PDB entry 5OD6 | X-ray diffraction, 2.00 A resolution | chains A and C of the 4 polymer chains in the assembly

Chain A:
Protein: Mothers against decapentaplegic homolog 3
From: Homo sapiens
Reference sequence: P84022 (SMAD3_HUMAN); residues 11-135 here = UniProt positions 11-135
Chain sequence (128 residues; row label = number of the first residue in the row):
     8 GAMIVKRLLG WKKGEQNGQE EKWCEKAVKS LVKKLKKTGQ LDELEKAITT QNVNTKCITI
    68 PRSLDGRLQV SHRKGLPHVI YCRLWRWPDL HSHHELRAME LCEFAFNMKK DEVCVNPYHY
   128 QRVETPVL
Not modelled in the structure: 8-9, 135
Differences from the reference sequence: expression tag (8-10)
Curated features (UniProtKB/Swiss-Prot):
  - binding site (Zn(2+)): Cys64, Cys109, Cys121, His126
  - site: Lys40 (Required for trimerization), Lys41 (Required for interaction with DNA and JUN and for functional cooperation with JUN)
  - cross-link (Glycyl lysine isopeptide (Lys-Gly)): Lys33 (interchain with G-Cter in ubiquitin), Lys81 (interchain with G-Cter in ubiquitin)
Ion coordination: Zn2+: Cys64, Cys109, Cys121, His126
Reported in the primary citation:
  - Zn2+ coordination: Cys64, Cys109, Cys121, His126
  - binding site for the 16-nt DNA strand (chain C): Arg74, Lys81, His101
  - binding site for the 16-nt DNA strand: Lys33, Lys41, Leu71, Asp72, Gln76, Ser78, His79, Lys81

Chain C:
Molecule: 16-nt DNA strand
Sequence (16 nucleotides; each row starts with the number of its first residue):
     1 TGCAGGCGCG CCTGCA

Interface between chain A and chain C:
Contacting residue pairs (7):
  Lys40(A) - DT13(C)  salt bridge to the phosphate
  Arg74(A) - DA4(C)  base contact
  Arg74(A) - DG5(C)  hydrogen bond to the base
  Lys81(A) - DG6(C)  hydrogen bond to the base
  Lys81(A) - DC7(C)  base contact
  His100(A) - DC3(C)  phosphate contact
  His101(A) - DC3(C)  salt bridge to the phosphate
Other interface residues (no listed pair), chain A (6 interface residues in all): Gln76

Summary:
Chain A and chain C each contribute 6 residues to their interface, with 2 hydrogen bonds and 2 salt bridges.
Polar contacts include Arg74(A)-DG5(C), Lys81(A)-DG6(C) and Lys40(A)-DT13(C). From the paper: a binding site
for the 16-nt DNA strand at Lys33(A), Lys41(A) and Leu71(A) among others; a binding site for the 16-nt DNA
strand (chain C) at Arg74(A), Lys81(A) and His101(A).
Here chain A is Mothers against decapentaplegic homolog 3 (Homo sapiens) and chain C is a 16-nt DNA strand.
Entry 5OD6 (Crystal structure of Smad3-MH1 bound to the GGCGC site) was determined by X-ray diffraction
together with 5MEY, 5MEZ, 5MF0, 5NM9 and 5ODG from the same study.
